Entry 1LSB (X-ray diffraction, 1.70 A resolution); this record covers chain A.

== Chain A ==
Name: Hen egg white lysozyme
Organism: Gallus gallus
Notes: EC 3.2.1.17
Reference sequence: P00698 (LYSC_CHICK); residues 1-129 here correspond to UniProt positions 19-147 (UniProt number = residue number + 18)
Sequence (129 residues; numbered 1 to 129; the number before each row is that of its first residue):
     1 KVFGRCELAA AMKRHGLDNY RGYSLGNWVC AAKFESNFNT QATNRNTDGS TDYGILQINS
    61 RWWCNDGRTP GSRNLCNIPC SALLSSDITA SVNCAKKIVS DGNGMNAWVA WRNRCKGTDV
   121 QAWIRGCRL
Disulfides: C6-C127, C30-C115, C64-C80, C76-C94
Curated features (UniProtKB/Swiss-Prot):
  - active site: E35, D52
  - binding site (substrate): D101

== In short ==
UniProt lists active-site residues E35 and D52 and substrate-binding residue D101.
Chain A is Hen egg white lysozyme (Gallus gallus); the structure, The influence of temperature on lysozyme
crystals. structure and dynamics of protein and water, was determined by X-ray diffraction, deposited together
with 1LSA, 1LSC, 1LSD, 1LSE and 1LSF.
